PDB entry 9E24 | electron microscopy, 3.40 A resolution | chains A and B of the 6 polymer chains in the assembly

[Chain A (and B)]
Name: CpaF
Organism: Caulobacter vibrioides
Notes: chain B of this document is another copy of the same molecule, construct and numbering; everything in this record applies to it too
UniProtKB: Q9L714 (Q9L714_CAUVI); numbering as in UniProt (aligned over 1-501)
Chain sequence (501 residues; numbered 1 to 501; the number before each row is that of its first residue):
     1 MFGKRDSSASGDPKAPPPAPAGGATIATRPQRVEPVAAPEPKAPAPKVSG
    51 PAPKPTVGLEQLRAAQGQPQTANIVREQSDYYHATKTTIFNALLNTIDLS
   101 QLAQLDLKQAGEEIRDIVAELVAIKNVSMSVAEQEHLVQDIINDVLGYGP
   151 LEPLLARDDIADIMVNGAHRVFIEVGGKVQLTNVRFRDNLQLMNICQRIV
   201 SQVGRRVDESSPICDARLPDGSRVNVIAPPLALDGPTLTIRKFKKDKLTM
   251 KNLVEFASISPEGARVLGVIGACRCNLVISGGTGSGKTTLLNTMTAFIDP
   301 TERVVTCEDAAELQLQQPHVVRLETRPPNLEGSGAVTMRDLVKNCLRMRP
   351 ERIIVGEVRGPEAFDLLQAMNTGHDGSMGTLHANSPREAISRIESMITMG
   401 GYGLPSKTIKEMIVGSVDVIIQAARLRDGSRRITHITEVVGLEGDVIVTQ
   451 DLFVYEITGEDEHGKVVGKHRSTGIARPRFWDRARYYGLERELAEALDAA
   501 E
Not modelled in the structure: 1-79

[Chain A / chain B interface]
Residue-residue contacts (51; chain A residue first):
  Arg-303(A) with Met-164(B); Asn-166(B), hydrogen bond; Thr-239(B)
  Ala-311(A) with Leu-233(B), hydrophobic
  Pro-318(A) with Arg-170(B), hydrogen bond (backbone-side chain)
  His-319(A) with Asn-166(B), hydrogen bond; Phe-172(B); Val-179(B)
  Val-321(A) with Asn-166(B)
  Arg-322(A) with Ala-232(B); Leu-233(B), hydrogen bond (backbone-backbone)
  Leu-323(A) with Leu-231(B); Ala-232(B), hydrophobic
  Glu-324(A) with Leu-231(B), hydrogen bond (backbone-backbone); Leu-233(B)
  Arg-326(A) with Glu-209(B), hydrogen bond (side chain-backbone); Ser-210(B); Pro-212(B); Leu-231(B)
  Pro-328(A) with Leu-330(B), hydrophobic
  Gly-332(A) with Leu-330(B)
  Val-336(A) with Leu-231(B), hydrophobic
  Asn-344(A) with Ile-213(B); Asn-225(B), hydrogen bond; Ile-227(B)
  Arg-347(A) with Asp-215(B), salt bridge; Arg-241(B); Ala-310(B); Glu-312(B)
  Met-348(A) with Asn-225(B); Thr-239(B)
  Arg-349(A) with Asp-162(B); Met-164(B); Glu-174(B), salt bridge; Val-179(B)
  Phe-364(A) with Arg-359(B)
  Asn-371(A) with Thr-283(B); Gly-284(B)
  Tyr-402(A) with Asp-309(B); Arg-359(B)
  Gly-403(A) with Arg-359(B), hydrogen bond (backbone-backbone); Met-399(B)
  Leu-404(A) with Arg-359(B)
  Thr-408(A) with His-382(B); Arg-392(B), hydrogen bond
  Glu-411(A) with His-382(B); Asn-384(B); Arg-392(B), salt bridge
  Gly-415(A) with Thr-283(B); Arg-425(B), hydrogen bond (backbone-side chain)
  Arg-485(A) with His-463(B)
Other interface residues (no listed pair), chain A (35 interface residues in all): Val-320, Arg-339, Asp-340, Leu-341, Lys-343, Glu-351, Pro-405, Lys-407, Met-412, Ser-416
Other interface residues (no listed pair), chain B (37 interface residues in all): Pro-230, Asp-234, Thr-237, Ala-311, Pro-327

[Summary]
35 residues of chain A face 37 of chain B across their interface, with 10 hydrogen bonds and 3 salt bridges.
Polar pairs include Arg-347(A)/Asp-215(B), Arg-349(A)/Glu-174(B) and Glu-411(A)/Arg-392(B).
Chain A and chain B are both CpaF (Caulobacter vibrioides); the structure, Closed structure of CpaF without
nucleotides (Apo dataset), was determined by electron microscopy together with 9E25, 9E26, 9E27 and 9E29 from
the same study.
